3H84 - chains A and B; structure by X-ray diffraction, 2.30 A resolution.

== Chain A (and B) ==
Protein: ATPase GET3
Source organism: Saccharomyces cerevisiae
Notes: EC 3.6.3.16; chain B of this document is another copy of the same molecule, construct and numbering; everything in this record applies to it too
UniProt: Q12154 (GET3_YEAST); residue numbers follow UniProt; this construct covers 1-354
Sequence (354 residues; row label = number of the first residue in the row):
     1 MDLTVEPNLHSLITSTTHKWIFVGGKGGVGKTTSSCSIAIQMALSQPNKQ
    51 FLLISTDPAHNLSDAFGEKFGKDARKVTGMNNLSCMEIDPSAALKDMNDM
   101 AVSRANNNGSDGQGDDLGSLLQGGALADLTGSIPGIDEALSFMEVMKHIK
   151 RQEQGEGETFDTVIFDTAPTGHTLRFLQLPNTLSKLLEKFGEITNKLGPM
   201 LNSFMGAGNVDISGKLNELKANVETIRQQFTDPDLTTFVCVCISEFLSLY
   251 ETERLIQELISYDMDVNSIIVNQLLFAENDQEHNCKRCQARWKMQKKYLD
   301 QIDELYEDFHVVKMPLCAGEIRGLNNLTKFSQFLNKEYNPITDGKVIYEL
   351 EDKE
Unresolved in the structure: 1-4, 191-210, 351-354 (chain B: 1-4, 93-116, 352-354)
Ion coordination: Zn2+: Cys285, Cys288 (shared with Cys285(B), Cys288(B) of chain B)
Ligand contacts: Mg2+ (MG): Gly28, Val29, Gly30, Lys31, Thr32
Swiss-Prot annotation at these positions:
  - active site: Asp57
  - binding site (ATP): Lys26 to Thr33, Glu245, Asn272, Pro315 to Arg322
  - binding site (Zn(2+)): Cys285, Cys288
  - mutagenesis: Gly30 (G30R: Abolishes ATPase activity, leading to secretion of resident ER proteins), Asp57 (D57N: Abolishes ATP hydrolysis), Cys285 (C285S: Prevents dimerization; when associated with S-288), Cys288 (C288S: Prevents dimerization; when associated with S-285)
Reported in the primary citation:
  - Zn2+ coordination: Cys285, Cys288
  - self-association interface (contacts with another copy of this molecule): Cys285, Cys288
  - conformationally variable residues (order/disorder transition): Ala93 to Asp116, Gly191 to Val210

== Interface between chain A and chain B ==
Residue-residue contacts - 24 pairs, chain A then chain B:
  Lys26(A) - Leu247(B)
  Gly27(A) - Phe246(B)
  Glu245(A) - Glu245(B)
  Phe246(A) - Lys26(B)
  Phe246(A) - Gly27(B)
  Leu247(A) - Lys26(B)
  Leu247(A) - Gly27(B)
  Leu247(A) - Leu247(B)
  Leu247(A) - Ser248(B)
  Ser248(A) - Leu247(B)
  Leu275(A) - Arg287(B)
  Cys285(A) - Cys285(B)  hydrophobic
  Cys285(A) - Cys288(B)  hydrophobic
  Lys286(A) - Glu351(B)  salt bridge
  Arg287(A) - Leu275(B)  hydrogen bond (side chain-backbone)
  Arg287(A) - Cys288(B)
  Arg287(A) - Leu316(B)  hydrogen bond (side chain-backbone)
  Arg287(A) - Tyr348(B)  hydrogen bond
  Cys288(A) - Cys285(B)  hydrophobic
  Cys288(A) - Arg287(B)
  Ala290(A) - Ala318(B)
  Arg291(A) - Arg291(B)
  Leu316(A) - Arg287(B)  hydrogen bond (backbone-side chain)
  Ala318(A) - Arg287(B)
Also at the interface, not in a pair above, chain A (17 interface residues in all): Tyr250, Cys317
Also at the interface, not in a pair above, chain B (17 interface residues in all): Glu251, Ile347

== Overview ==
Chain A and chain B each contribute 17 residues to their interface; the contacts include 4 hydrogen bonds and
1 salt bridge. Among the polar pairs are Lys286(A)-Glu351(B), Arg287(A)-Leu275(B) and Arg287(A)-Leu316(B).
Ligands of chain A: Mg2+. The paper reports Zn2+ coordination by Cys285(A) and Cys288(A); conformational
variability at Ala93(A) and Gly191(A).
Chain A and chain B are both ATPase GET3 (Saccharomyces cerevisiae); the structure, Crystal structure of GET3,
was determined by X-ray diffraction (same publication as 3IO3).
